Entry 1TJG (X-ray diffraction, 2.00 A resolution); this record covers chains L and P of the 3 polymer chains in the assembly.

# Chain L
Molecule: FAB 2F5 Light Chain
Organism: Homo sapiens
Notes: antibody fragment or engineered binder
Chain sequence (214 residues; row label = number of the first residue in the row):
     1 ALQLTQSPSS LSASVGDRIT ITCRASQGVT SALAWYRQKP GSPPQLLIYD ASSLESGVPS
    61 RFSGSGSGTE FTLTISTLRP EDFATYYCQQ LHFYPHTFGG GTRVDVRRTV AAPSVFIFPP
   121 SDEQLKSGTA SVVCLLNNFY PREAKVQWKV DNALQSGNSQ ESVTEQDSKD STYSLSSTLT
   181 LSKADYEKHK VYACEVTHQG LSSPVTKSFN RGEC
Disulfide bonds: C23-C88, C134-C194
Modified residues: C214 (s-(2-amino-2-oxoethyl)-l-cysteine; YCM)

# Chain P
Molecule: Envelope glycoprotein GP41
Notes: fragment: Transmembrane Glycoprotein (residues 659-669)
UniProt: Q75760 (Q75760_9HIV1); residues 662-668 here correspond to UniProt positions 653-659 (UniProt number = residue number - 9)
Chain sequence (7 residues; row label = number of the first residue in the row):
   662 ELDKWAS

# Interface between chain L and chain P
Contacting residue pairs - 11 pairs, chain L then chain P:
  L91(L) - D664(P)
  H92(L) - L663(P)
  H92(L) - D664(P)  hydrogen bond (backbone-backbone)
  H92(L) - A667(P)
  F93(L) - E662(P)
  F93(L) - L663(P)  hydrophobic
  Y94(L) - E662(P)  hydrogen bond (backbone-backbone)
  Y94(L) - L663(P)
  Y94(L) - D664(P)  hydrogen bond
  Y94(L) - K665(P)  hydrogen bond (side chain-backbone)
  H96(L) - D664(P)  salt bridge

# In short
Chain L and chain P each contribute 5 residues to their interface; the contacts include 4 hydrogen bonds and 1
salt bridge. Polar contacts include H96(L)-D664(P), Y94(L)-D664(P) and Y94(L)-K665(P).
Here chain L is FAB 2F5 Light Chain (Homo sapiens) and chain P is Envelope glycoprotein GP41. Entry 1TJG
(Crystal Structure of the broadly neutralizing anti-HIV-1 antibody 2F5 in complex with a gp41 7mer epitope)
was determined by X-ray diffraction, deposited together with 1TJH and 1TJI.
